Entry 7YOU (electron microscopy, 3.41 A resolution); this record covers chains B and E of the 5 polymer chains in the assembly.

[Chain B (and E)]
Name: NDV P protein
Organism: Avian orthoavulavirus 1
Notes: chain E of this document is another copy of the same molecule, construct and numbering; everything in this record applies to it too
UniProt: A0A0S2UXI9 (A0A0S2UXI9_9MONO); residues 1-399 here = UniProt positions 1-399
Chain sequence (399 residues; row label = number of the first residue in the row):
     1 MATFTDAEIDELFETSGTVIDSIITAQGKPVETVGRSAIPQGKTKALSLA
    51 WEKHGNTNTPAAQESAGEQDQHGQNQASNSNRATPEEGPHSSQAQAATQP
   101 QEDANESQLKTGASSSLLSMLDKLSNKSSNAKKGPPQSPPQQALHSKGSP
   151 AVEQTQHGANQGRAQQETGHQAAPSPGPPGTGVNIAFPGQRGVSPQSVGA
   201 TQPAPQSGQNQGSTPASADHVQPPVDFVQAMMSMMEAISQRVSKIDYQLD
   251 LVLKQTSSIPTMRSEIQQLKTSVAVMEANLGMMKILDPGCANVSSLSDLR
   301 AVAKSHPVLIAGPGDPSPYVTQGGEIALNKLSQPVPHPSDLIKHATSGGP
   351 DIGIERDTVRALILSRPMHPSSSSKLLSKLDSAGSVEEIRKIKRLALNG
Disordered / not traced: 1-260, 302-399 (chain E: 1-273, 344-349)

[How chain B and chain E interact]
Pairs across the interface - 34 pairs, chain B then chain E:
  K270(B) - A274(E)
  T271(B) - A274(E)
  A274(B) - M276(E)
  V275(B) - M276(E)  hydrophobic
  E277(B) - E277(E)
  A278(B) - E277(E)
  A278(B) - L280(E)
  A278(B) - P307(E)
  N279(B) - M276(E)
  G281(B) - H306(E)
  M282(B) - K304(E)  hydrogen bond
  M282(B) - S305(E)
  M282(B) - H306(E)  hydrogen bond
  M282(B) - P307(E)
  M283(B) - P307(E)
  M283(B) - L309(E)  hydrophobic
  K284(B) - I285(E)
  K284(B) - H306(E)
  K284(B) - P307(E)
  K284(B) - V308(E)
  K284(B) - L309(E)  hydrogen bond (backbone-backbone)
  I285(B) - L309(E)
  I285(B) - A311(E)  hydrophobic
  L286(B) - L309(E)  hydrogen bond (backbone-backbone)
  L286(B) - A311(E)  hydrogen bond (backbone-backbone)
  L286(B) - G312(E)  hydrogen bond (backbone-backbone)
  L286(B) - P316(E)  hydrophobic
  L286(B) - P334(E)  hydrophobic
  D287(B) - G312(E)
  P288(B) - G312(E)
  P288(B) - P313(E)
  P288(B) - G314(E)
  P288(B) - D315(E)
  A291(B) - Y319(E)
Also at the interface, not in a pair above, chain E (23 interface residues in all): M282, D287, I310, L328

[Summary]
16 residues of chain B face 23 of chain E across their interface, with 6 hydrogen bonds. Among the polar pairs
are M282(B)-K304(E), M282(B)-H306(E) and K284(B)-L309(E).
Both chains are NDV P protein (Avian orthoavulavirus 1). Entry 7YOU (Cryo-EM structure of RNA polymerase in
complex with P protein tetramer of Newcastle disease virus) was determined by electron microscopy together
with 7YOT and 7YOV from the same study.
